PDB entry 5JTN | solution NMR | chains A and D of the 6 polymer chains in the assembly

[Chain A (and D)]
Molecule: Protein-export protein SecB
Source organism: Escherichia coli O157:H7
Notes: chain D of this document is another copy of the same molecule, construct and numbering; everything in this record applies to it too
UniProtKB: P0AG88 (SECB_ECO57); residues 1-155 here = UniProt positions 1-155
Sequence (155 residues; numbered 1 to 155; the number before each row is that of its first residue):
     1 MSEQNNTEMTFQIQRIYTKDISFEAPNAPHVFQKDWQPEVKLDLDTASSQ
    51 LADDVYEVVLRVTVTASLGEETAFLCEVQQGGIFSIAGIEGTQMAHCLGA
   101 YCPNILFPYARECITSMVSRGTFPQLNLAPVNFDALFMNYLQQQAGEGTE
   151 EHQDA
Reported in the primary citation:
  - mutagenesis - V40A/L42A/L44A (40-fold): decreased binding to Alkaline phosphatase

[Interface between chain A and chain D]
Residue-residue contacts (4; chain A residue first):
  Ser119(A) with Ser119(D)
  Arg120(A) with Arg120(D)
  Thr122(A) with Gln125(D)
  Gln125(A) with Thr122(D)

[In short]
Chain A and chain D each contribute 4 residues to their interface. From the paper: V40A/L42A/L44A of chain A
reduce binding to Alkaline phosphatase.
Both chains are Protein-export protein SecB (Escherichia coli O157:H7). Entry 5JTN (The structure of chaperone
SecB in complex with unstructured proPhoA binding site c) was determined by solution NMR, deposited together
with 5JTL, 5JTM, 5JTO, 5JTP, 5JTQ and 5JTR.
